PDB entry 5BK4 | electron microscopy, 3.90 A resolution | chains 2 and 5 of the 14 polymer chains in the assembly

Chain 2:
Molecule: DNA replication licensing factor MCM2
From: Saccharomyces cerevisiae
Notes: EC 3.6.4.12
UniProt: P29469 (MCM2_YEAST); numbering as in UniProt (aligned over 1-868)
Amino-acid sequence (868 residues; row label = number of the first residue in the row):
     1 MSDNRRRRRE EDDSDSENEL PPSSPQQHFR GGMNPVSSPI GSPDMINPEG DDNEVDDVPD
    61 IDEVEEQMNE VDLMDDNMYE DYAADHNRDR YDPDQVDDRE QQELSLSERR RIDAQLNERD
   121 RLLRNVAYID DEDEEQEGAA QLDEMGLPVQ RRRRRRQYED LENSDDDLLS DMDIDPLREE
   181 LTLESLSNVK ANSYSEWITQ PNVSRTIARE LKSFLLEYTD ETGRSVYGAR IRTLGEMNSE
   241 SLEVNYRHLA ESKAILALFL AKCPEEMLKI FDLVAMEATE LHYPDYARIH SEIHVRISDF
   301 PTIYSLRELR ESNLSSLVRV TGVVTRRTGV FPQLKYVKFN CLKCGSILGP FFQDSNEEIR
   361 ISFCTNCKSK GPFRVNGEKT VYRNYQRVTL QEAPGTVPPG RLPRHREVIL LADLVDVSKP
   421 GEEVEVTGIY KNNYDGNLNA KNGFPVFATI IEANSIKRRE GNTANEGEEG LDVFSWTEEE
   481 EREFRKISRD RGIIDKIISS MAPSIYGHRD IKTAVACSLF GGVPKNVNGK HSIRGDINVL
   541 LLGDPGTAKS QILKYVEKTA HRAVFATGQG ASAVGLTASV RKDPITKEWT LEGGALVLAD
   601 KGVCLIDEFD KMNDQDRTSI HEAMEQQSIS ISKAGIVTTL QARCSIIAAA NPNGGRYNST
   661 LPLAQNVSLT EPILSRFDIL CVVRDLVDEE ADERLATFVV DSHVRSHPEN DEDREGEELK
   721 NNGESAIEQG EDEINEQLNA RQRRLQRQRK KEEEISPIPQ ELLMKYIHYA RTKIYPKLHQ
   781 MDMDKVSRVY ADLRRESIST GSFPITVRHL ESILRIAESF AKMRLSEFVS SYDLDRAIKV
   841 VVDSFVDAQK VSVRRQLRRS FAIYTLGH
Unresolved in the structure: 1-200, 461-472, 707-755, 865-868
Residues lining bound ligands:
  - ADP (adenosine-5'-diphosphate), molecule 1: D544, P545, G546, T547, A548, K549, S550, E608, L695
  - ADP, molecule 2: R676, V807, R808

Chain 5:
Molecule: DNA replication licensing factor MCM5
From: Saccharomyces cerevisiae
Notes: EC 3.6.4.12
UniProt: P29496 (MCM5_YEAST); residues 1-775 here = UniProt positions 1-775
Amino-acid sequence (775 residues; each row starts with the number of its first residue):
     1 MSFDRPEIYS APVLQGESPN DDDNTEIIKS FKNFILEFRL DSQFIYRDQL RNNILVKNYS
    61 LTVNMEHLIG YNEDIYKKLS DEPSDIIPLF ETAITQVAKR ISILSRAQSA NNNDKDPENT
   121 SMDTDSLLLN SLPTFQLILN SNANQIPLRD LDSEHVSKIV RLSGIIISTS VLSSRATYLS
   181 IMCRNCRHTT SITINNFNSI TGNTVSLPRS CLSTIESESS MANESNIGDE STKKNCGPDP
   241 YIIIHESSKF IDQQFLKLQE IPELVPVGEM PRNLTMTCDR YLTNKVIPGT RVTIVGIYSI
   301 YNSKNGAGSG RSGGGNGGSG VAIRTPYIKI LGIQSDVETS SIWNSVTMFT EEEEEEFLQL
   361 SRNPKLYEIL TNSIAPSIFG NEDIKKAIVC LLMGGSKKIL PDGMRLRGDI NVLLLGDPGT
   421 AKSQLLKFVE KVSPIAVYTS GKGSSAAGLT ASVQRDPMTR EFYLEGGAMV LADGGVVCID
   481 EFDKMRDEDR VAIHEAMEQQ TISIAKAGIT TVLNSRTSVL AAANPIYGRY DDLKSPGDNI
   541 DFQTTILSRF DMIFIVKDDH NEERDISIAN HVINIHTGNA NAMQNQQEEN GSEISIEKMK
   601 RYITYCRLKC APRLSPQAAE KLSSNFVTIR KQLLINELES TERSSIPITI RQLEAIIRIT
   661 ESLAKLELSP IAQERHVDEA IRLFQASTMD AASQDPIGGL NQASGTSLSE IRRFEQELKR
   721 RLPIGWSTSY QTLRREFVDT HRFSQLALDK ALYALEKHET IQLRHQGQNI YRSGV
Unresolved in the structure: 1, 111-129, 307-318, 694-775
Residues lining bound ligands:
  - ADP (adenosine-5'-diphosphate), molecule 1: S377, I378, F379, P418, G419, T420, A421, K422, S423, Q424, I568, V572, I575
  - ADP, molecule 2: R549, I650, R651

How chain 2 and chain 5 interact:
Residue-residue contacts (77):
  R327(2) - E269(5)  salt bridge
  F331(2) - I323(5)  hydrophobic
  P332(2) - I300(5)  hydrophobic
  P332(2) - I323(5)
  P332(2) - R324(5)  hydrogen bond (backbone-backbone)
  Q333(2) - V321(5)
  Q333(2) - A322(5)
  L334(2) - A322(5)  hydrophobic
  L334(2) - R324(5)
  E358(2) - A322(5)
  E378(2) - D85(5)
  Y382(2) - S153(5)  hydrogen bond (backbone-side chain)
  N384(2) - S153(5)
  Y385(2) - G320(5)
  Y385(2) - I323(5)  hydrophobic
  R387(2) - G320(5)  hydrogen bond (side chain-backbone)
  K525(2) - H576(5)  hydrogen bond (side chain-backbone)
  K525(2) - T577(5)
  N528(2) - A582(5)
  N528(2) - Q586(5)
  K530(2) - F428(5)
  K530(2) - K431(5)
  K530(2) - I596(5)
  H531(2) - S377(5)  hydrogen bond
  H531(2) - Q424(5)  hydrogen bond
  R562(2) - E263(5)
  R562(2) - V265(5)
  R562(2) - V267(5)
  A578(2) - A446(5)
  D583(2) - M270(5)
  E588(2) - K257(5)
  E588(2) - N273(5)
  W589(2) - I167(5)
  W589(2) - M458(5)  hydrophobic
  L591(2) - Q259(5)  hydrogen bond (backbone-side chain)
  E592(2) - P271(5)
  L598(2) - P266(5)  hydrophobic
  T618(2) - G443(5)
  H621(2) - E481(5)  salt bridge
  E622(2) - S444(5)
  E622(2) - S445(5)
  E625(2) - K427(5)  salt bridge
  E625(2) - Y438(5)  hydrogen bond
  E625(2) - S440(5)
  E625(2) - D480(5)
  Q626(2) - K427(5)
  Q626(2) - Y438(5)
  I629(2) - S445(5)
  S630(2) - S445(5)  hydrogen bond (backbone-side chain)
  S630(2) - A446(5)
  I631(2) - A446(5)  hydrophobic
  S632(2) - A447(5)
  S632(2) - E465(5)
  K633(2) - A446(5)
  K633(2) - E465(5)
  A634(2) - Y463(5)
  A634(2) - E465(5)
  G635(2) - P288(5)
  I636(2) - I166(5)
  I636(2) - I167(5)
  I636(2) - P288(5)
  I636(2) - G289(5)
  T638(2) - G289(5)
  P672(2) - E481(5)
  L778(2) - T577(5)
  Q780(2) - I573(5)
  Q780(2) - T577(5)  hydrogen bond (side chain-backbone)
  D784(2) - N570(5)
  S787(2) - A569(5)
  Y790(2) - D565(5)
  A791(2) - D565(5)
  R794(2) - D565(5)
  I798(2) - H560(5)
  F803(2) - Y527(5)
  F803(2) - G528(5)
  T806(2) - G419(5)
  L814(2) - H576(5)
Interface residues without a listed pair, chain 2 (64 interface residues in all): E357, K379, R383, D416, I533, V564, T590, V597, V637, L640, Q641, R676, K777, L810, E811
Interface residues without a listed pair, chain 5 (70 interface residues in all): E82, S84, D150, D152, V156, P262, L264, P418, S423, V432, K442, R529, I566, V572, N574, G578, N579, N585

Overview:
64 residues of chain 2 face 70 of chain 5 across their interface, with 10 hydrogen bonds and 3 salt bridges.
Polar pairs include R327(2)-E269(5), H621(2)-E481(5) and E625(2)-K427(5). One ADP molecule is bound between
chain 2 and chain 5. Bound to chain 2: ADP.
Here chain 2 is DNA replication licensing factor MCM2 and chain 5 is DNA replication licensing factor MCM5,
both from Saccharomyces cerevisiae. Entry 5BK4 (Cryo-EM structure of Mcm2-7 double hexamer on dsDNA) was
determined by electron microscopy.
